8DZZ - chains A and D of the 6 polymer chains in the assembly; structure by electron microscopy, 4.10 A resolution (low resolution: residue-level contacts below are approximate; hydrogen-bond / salt-bridge calls are withheld).

[Chain A (and D)]
Protein: Dynein heavy chain, cytoplasmic
From: Saccharomyces cerevisiae
Notes: chain D of this document is another copy of the same molecule, construct and numbering; everything in this record applies to it too
Reference sequence: A0A8H4FAJ6 (A0A8H4FAJ6_YEASX); numbering as in UniProt (aligned over 1218-4092)
Chain sequence (2875 residues; numbered 1218 to 4092; the number before each row is that of its first residue):
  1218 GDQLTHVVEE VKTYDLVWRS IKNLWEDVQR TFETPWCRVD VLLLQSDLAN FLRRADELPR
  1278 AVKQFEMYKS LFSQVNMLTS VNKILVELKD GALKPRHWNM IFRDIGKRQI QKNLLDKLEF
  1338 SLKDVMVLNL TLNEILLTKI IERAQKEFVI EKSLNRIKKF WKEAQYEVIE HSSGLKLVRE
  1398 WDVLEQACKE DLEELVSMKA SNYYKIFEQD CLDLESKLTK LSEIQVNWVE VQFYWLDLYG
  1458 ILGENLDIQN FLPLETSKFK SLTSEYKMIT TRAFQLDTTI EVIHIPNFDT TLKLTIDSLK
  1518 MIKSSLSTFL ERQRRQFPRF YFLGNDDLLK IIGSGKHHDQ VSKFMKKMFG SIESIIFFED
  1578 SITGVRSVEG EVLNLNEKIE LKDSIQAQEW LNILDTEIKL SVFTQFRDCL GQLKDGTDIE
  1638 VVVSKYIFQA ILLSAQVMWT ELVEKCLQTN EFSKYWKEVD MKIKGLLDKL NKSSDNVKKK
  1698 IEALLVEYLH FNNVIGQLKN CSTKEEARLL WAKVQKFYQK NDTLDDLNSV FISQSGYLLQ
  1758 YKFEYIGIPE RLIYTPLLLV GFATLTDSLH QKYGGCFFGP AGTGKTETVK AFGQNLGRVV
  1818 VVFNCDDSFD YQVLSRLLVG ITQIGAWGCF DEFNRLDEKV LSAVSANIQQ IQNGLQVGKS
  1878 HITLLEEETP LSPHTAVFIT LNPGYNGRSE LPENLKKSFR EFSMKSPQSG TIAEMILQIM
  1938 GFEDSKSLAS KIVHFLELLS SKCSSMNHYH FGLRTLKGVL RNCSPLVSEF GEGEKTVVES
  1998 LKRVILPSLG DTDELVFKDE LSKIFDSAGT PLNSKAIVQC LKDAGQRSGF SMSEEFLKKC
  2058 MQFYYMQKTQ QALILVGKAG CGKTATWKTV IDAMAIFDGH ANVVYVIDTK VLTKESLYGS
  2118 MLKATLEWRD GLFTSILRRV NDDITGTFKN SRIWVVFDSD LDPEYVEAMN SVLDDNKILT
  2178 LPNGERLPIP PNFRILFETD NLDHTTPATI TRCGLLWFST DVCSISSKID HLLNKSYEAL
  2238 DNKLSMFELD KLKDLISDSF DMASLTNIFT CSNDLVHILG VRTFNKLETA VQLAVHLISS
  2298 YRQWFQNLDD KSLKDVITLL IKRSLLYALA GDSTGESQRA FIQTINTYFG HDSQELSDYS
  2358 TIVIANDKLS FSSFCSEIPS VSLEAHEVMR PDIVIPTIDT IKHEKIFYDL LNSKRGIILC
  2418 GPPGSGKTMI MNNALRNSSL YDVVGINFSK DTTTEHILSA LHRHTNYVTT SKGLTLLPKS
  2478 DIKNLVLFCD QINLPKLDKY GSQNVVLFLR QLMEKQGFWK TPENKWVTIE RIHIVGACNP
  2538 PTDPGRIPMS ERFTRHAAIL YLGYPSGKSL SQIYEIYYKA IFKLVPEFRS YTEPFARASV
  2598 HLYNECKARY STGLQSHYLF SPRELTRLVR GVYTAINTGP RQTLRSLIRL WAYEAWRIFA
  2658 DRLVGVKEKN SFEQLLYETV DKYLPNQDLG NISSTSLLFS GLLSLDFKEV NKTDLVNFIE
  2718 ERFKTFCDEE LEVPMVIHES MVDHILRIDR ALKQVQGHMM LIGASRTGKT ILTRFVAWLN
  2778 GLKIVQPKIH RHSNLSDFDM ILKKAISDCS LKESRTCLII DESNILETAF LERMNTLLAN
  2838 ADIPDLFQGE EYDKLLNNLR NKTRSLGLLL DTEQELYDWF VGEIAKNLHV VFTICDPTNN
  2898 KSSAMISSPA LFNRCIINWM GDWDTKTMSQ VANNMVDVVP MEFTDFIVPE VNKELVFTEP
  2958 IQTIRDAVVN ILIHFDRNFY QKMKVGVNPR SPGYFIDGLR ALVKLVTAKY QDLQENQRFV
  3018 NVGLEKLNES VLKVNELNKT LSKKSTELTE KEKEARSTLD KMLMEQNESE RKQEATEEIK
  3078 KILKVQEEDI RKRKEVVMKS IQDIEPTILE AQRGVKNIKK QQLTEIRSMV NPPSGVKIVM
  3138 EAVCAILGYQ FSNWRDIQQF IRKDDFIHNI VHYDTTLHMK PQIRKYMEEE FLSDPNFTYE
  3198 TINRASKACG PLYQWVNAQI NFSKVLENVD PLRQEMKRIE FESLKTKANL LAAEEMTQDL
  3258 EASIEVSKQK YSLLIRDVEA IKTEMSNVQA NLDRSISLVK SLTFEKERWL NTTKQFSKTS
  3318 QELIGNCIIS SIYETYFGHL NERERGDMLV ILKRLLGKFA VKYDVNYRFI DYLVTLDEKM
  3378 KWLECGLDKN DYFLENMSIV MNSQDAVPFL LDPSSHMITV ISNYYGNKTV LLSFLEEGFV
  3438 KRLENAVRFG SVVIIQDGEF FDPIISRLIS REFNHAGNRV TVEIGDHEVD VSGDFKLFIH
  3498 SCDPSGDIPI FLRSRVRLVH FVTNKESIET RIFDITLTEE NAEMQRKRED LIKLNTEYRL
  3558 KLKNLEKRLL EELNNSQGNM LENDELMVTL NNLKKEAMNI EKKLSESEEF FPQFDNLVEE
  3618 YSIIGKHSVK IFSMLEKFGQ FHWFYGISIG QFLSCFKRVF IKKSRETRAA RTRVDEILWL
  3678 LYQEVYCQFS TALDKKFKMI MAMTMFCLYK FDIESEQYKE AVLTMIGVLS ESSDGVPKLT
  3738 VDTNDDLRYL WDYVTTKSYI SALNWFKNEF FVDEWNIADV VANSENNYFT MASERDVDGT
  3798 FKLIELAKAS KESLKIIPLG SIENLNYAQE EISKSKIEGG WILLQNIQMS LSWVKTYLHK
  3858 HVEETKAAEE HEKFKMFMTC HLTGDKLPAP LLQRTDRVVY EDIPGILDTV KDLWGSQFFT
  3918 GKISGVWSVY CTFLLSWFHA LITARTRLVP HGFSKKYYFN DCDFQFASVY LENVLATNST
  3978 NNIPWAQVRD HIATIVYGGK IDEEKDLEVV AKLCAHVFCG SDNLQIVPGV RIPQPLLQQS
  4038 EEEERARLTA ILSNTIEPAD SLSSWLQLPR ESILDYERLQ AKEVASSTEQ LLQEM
Not modelled in the structure: 1218-1448, 1480-1514, 2025-2029, 2238-2243, 2362-2365, 2467-2469, 2683-2685, 3059-3263, 3660-3668, 3738-3740, 3915-3921, 4092
Sequence notes: conflict Gly-1218 (Asn in A0A8H4FAJ6), Phe-1575 (Leu in A0A8H4FAJ6), Ser-1578 (Phe in A0A8H4FAJ6), Glu-1668 (Gln in A0A8H4FAJ6), Val-1777 (Ile in A0A8H4FAJ6), Val-1984 (Ile in A0A8H4FAJ6), Val-2936 (Ile in A0A8H4FAJ6), Gln-3266 (Arg in A0A8H4FAJ6), Gly-3343 (Ala in A0A8H4FAJ6), Val-3444 (Ile in A0A8H4FAJ6), Arg-3556 (Lys in A0A8H4FAJ6), Asp-3742 (Asn in A0A8H4FAJ6), Val-3895 (Phe in A0A8H4FAJ6), Asp-4072 (Asn in A0A8H4FAJ6); engineered mutation Gln-2488 (Glu in A0A8H4FAJ6)
Small-molecule neighbours:
  - ADP (adenosine-5'-diphosphate): Met-2732, Val-2733, His-2735, Ser-2762, Arg-2763, Thr-2764, Gly-2765, Lys-2766, Thr-2767, Ile-2768, Trp-2920, Ile-2993, Arg-2997, Arg-3512
  - ATP (adenosine-5'-triphosphate), molecule 1: Leu-1769, Ile-1770, Leu-1775, Pro-1797, Ala-1798, Gly-1799, Thr-1800, Gly-1801, Lys-1802, Thr-1803, Glu-1804, Asp-1848, Glu-1849, Thr-1897, Asn-1899, Ile-1929, Leu-1970, Arg-1971, Lys-1974, Arg-1978, Asp-2172, Ala-2205, Arg-2209
  - ATP, molecule 2: Phe-2047, Ser-2048, Phe-2053, Lys-2075, Ala-2076, Gly-2077, Cys-2078, Gly-2079, Lys-2080, Thr-2081, Ala-2082, Glu-2195, Val-2219, Cys-2220, Ser-2224, Lys-2225, His-2228, Glu-2285, Glu-2511, Arg-2549, Arg-2552
  - ATP, molecule 3: Val-2391, Ile-2392, Thr-2397, Pro-2420, Gly-2421, Ser-2422, Gly-2423, Lys-2424, Thr-2425, Met-2426, Asp-2487, Gln-2488, Asn-2536, Ile-2570, Tyr-2571, Tyr-2574, Pro-2619, Arg-2620, Thr-2623, Asn-2910

[How chain A and chain D interact]
Pairs across the interface (17; chain A residue first):
  Arg-3053(A) / Lys-3265(D)
  Leu-3056(A) / Lys-3265(D)
  Lys-3265(A) / Arg-3053(D)
  Lys-3265(A) / Leu-3056(D)
  Lys-3265(A) / Tyr-3268(D)
  Tyr-3268(A) / Lys-3265(D)
  Tyr-3268(A) / Tyr-3268(D)
  Tyr-3268(A) / Ser-3269(D)
  Tyr-3268(A) / Ile-3272(D)
  Ser-3269(A) / Ile-3272(D)
  Ile-3272(A) / Ser-3269(D)
  Arg-3273(A) / Ile-3272(D)
  Arg-3273(A) / Arg-3273(D)
  Arg-3273(A) / Val-3275(D)
  Arg-3273(A) / Glu-3276(D)
  Glu-3276(A) / Ser-3269(D)
  Glu-3276(A) / Arg-3273(D)
Interface residues without a listed pair, chain A (9 interface residues in all): Ser-3264

[Summary]
Chain A and chain D each contribute 9 residues to their interface. Bound to chain A: 3 copies of ATP and ADP.
Both chains are Dynein heavy chain, cytoplasmic (Saccharomyces cerevisiae). Entry 8DZZ (Cryo-EM structure of
chi dynein bound to Lis1) was determined by electron microscopy (same publication as 8E00).
